7RIX - chains B and I of the 13 polymer chains in the assembly; structure by X-ray diffraction, 3.40 A resolution.

# Chain B
Protein: DNA-directed RNA polymerase II subunit RPB2
From: Saccharomyces cerevisiae (strain ATCC 204508 / S288c)
Notes: EC 2.7.7.6
Reference sequence: P08518 (RPB2_YEAST); numbering as in UniProt (aligned over 1-1224)
Chain sequence (1224 residues; each row starts with the number of its first residue):
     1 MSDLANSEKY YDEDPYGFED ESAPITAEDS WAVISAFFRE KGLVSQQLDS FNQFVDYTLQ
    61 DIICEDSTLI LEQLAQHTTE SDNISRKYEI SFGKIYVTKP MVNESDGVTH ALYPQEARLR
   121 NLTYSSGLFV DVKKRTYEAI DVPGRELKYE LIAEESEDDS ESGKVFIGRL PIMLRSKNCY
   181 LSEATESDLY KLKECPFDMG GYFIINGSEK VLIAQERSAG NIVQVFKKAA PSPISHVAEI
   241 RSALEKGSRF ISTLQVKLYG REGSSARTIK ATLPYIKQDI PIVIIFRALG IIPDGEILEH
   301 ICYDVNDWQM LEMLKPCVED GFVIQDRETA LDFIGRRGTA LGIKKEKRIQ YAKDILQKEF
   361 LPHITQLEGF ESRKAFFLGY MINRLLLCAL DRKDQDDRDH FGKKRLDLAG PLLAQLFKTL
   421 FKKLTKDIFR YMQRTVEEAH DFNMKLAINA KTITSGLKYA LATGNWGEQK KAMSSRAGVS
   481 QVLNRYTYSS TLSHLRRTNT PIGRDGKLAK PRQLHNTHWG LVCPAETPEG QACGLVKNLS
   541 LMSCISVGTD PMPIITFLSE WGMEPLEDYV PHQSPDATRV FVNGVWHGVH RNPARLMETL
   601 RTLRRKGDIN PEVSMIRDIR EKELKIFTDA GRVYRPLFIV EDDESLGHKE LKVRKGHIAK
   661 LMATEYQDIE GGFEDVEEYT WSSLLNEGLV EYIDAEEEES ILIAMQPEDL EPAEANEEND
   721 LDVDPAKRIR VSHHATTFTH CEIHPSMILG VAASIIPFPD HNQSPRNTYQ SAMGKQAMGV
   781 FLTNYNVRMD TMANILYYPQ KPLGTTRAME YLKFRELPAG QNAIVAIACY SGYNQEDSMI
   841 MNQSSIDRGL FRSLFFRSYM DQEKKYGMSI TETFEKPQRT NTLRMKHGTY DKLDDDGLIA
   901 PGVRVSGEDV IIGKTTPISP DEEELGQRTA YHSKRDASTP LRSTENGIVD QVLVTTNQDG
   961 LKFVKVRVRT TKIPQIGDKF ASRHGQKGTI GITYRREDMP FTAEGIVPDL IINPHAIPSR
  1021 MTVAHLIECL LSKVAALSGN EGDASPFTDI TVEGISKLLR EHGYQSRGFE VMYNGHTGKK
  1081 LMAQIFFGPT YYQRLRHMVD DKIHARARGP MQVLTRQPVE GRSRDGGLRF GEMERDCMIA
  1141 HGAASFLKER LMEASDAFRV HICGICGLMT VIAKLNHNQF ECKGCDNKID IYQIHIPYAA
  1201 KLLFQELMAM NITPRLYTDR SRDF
Not modelled in the structure: 1-19, 76-85, 139-161, 338-344, 439-445, 504-507, 644-646, 669-675, 715-720, 920-929, 1222-1224
Bound ions: Zn2+: Cys1163, Cys1166, Cys1182, Cys1185

# Chain I
Protein: DNA-directed RNA polymerase II subunit RPB9
From: Saccharomyces cerevisiae (strain ATCC 204508 / S288c)
Reference sequence: P27999 (RPB9_YEAST); numbering as in UniProt (aligned over 1-122)
Chain sequence (122 residues; each row starts with the number of its first residue):
     1 MTTFRFCRDC NNMLYPREDK ENNRLLFECR TCSYVEEAGS PLVYRHELIT NIGETAGVVQ
    61 DIGSDPTLPR SDRECPKCHS RENVFFQSQQ RRKDTSMVLF FVCLSCSHIF TSDQKNKRTQ
   121 FS
Not modelled in the structure: 1, 120-122
Bound ions: Zn2+ site 1: Cys7, Cys10, Cys29, Thr31, Cys32; Zn2+ site 2: Cys75, Cys78, Cys103, Cys106
Swiss-Prot annotation at these positions:
  - zinc finger: Cys7 to Cys32 (C4-type), Ser71 to Thr111 (TFIIS-type)
  - binding site (Zn(2+)): Cys7, Cys10, Cys29, Cys32, Cys75, Cys78, Cys103, Cys106
  - modified residue: Ser40 (Phosphoserine)

# Chain B / chain I interface
Pairs across the interface (42; chain B residue first):
  Pro293(B) with Cys10(I); Asn11(I); Asn12(I)
  Asp294(B) with Asn11(I), hydrogen bond (backbone-backbone); Asn12(I), hydrogen bond; Met13(I)
  Gly295(B) with Asn11(I), hydrogen bond (backbone-backbone)
  Trp308(B) with Thr2(I); Arg45(I); Glu47(I)
  Gln309(B) with Thr50(I); Ile52(I)
  Lys315(B) with Phe4(I)
  Val318(B) with Met13(I), hydrophobic
  Glu319(B) with Met13(I)
  Phe322(B) with Tyr15(I); Arg30(I)
  Gln325(B) with Asn12(I), hydrogen bond
  Asp391(B) with Gln90(I); Arg91(I), hydrogen bond (backbone-backbone); Arg92(I)
  Arg392(B) with Ile52(I); Gln89(I)
  Lys393(B) with Arg91(I)
  Asp394(B) with Arg91(I)
  Arg617(B) with Asp61(I), salt bridge
  Ile619(B) with Asp61(I); Ile62(I), hydrophobic; Ser64(I); Asp65(I)
  Arg620(B) with Gly57(I); Ile62(I); Asp65(I), salt bridge; Leu68(I); Gln89(I), hydrogen bond
  Glu699(B) with Thr67(I)
  Ser700(B) with Thr67(I)
  Ile701(B) with Thr67(I)
  Leu702(B) with Pro66(I)
  Thr737(B) with Pro66(I), hydrogen bond (side chain-backbone); Arg70(I)
  Thr739(B) with Pro66(I)
Other interface residues (no listed pair), chain B (28 interface residues in all): Arg287, Glu296, Leu298, Glu312, Lys622
Other interface residues (no listed pair), chain I (30 interface residues in all): Phe6, Thr31, Tyr44, Gly53, Val59

# Summary
The interface between chain B and chain I involves 28 residues on one side and 30 on the other; the contacts
include 7 hydrogen bonds and 2 salt bridges. Polar contacts include Arg617(B)-Asp61(I), Arg620(B)-Asp65(I) and
Asp294(B)-Asn12(I). UniProt lists 8 Zn2+-binding residues on chain I.
Here chain B is DNA-directed RNA polymerase II subunit RPB2 and chain I is DNA-directed RNA polymerase II
subunit RPB9, both from Saccharomyces cerevisiae (strain ATCC 204508 / S288c). Entry 7RIX (RNA polymerase II
elongation complex with hairpin polyamide Py-Im 1, scaffold 2) was determined by X-ray diffraction together
with 7RIM, 7RIP, 7RIQ, 7RIW and 7RIY from the same study.
